PDB entry 7TEA | X-ray diffraction, 2.35 A resolution | chains B and F of the 4 polymer chains in the assembly

Chain B:
Protein: Glutamine synthetase repressor
Source organism: Staphylococcus aureus
UniProt: Q53687 (Q53687_STAAU); residue numbers follow UniProt; this construct covers 1-83
Chain sequence (86 residues; each row starts with the number of its first residue; numbers below 1 keep their minus sign (Gly-2 is residue -2)):
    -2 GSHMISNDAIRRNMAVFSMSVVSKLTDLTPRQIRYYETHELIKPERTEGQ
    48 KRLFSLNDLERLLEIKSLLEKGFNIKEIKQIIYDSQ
Not modelled in the structure: -2 to 5
Construct notes: expression tag (-2 to 0); conflict Glu74 (Gly in Q53687)
From the paper describing this entry:
  - binding site for the 21-nt DNA strand: Arg28, Arg31, Tyr32, Lys48
  - specificity-determining residues: Arg28
  - mutagenesis - K48H (11.6 +/- 0.6 nM), K48R (8.0 +/- 0.6 nM): unchanged binding to the 21-nt DNA strand

Chain F:
Molecule: 21-nt DNA strand
Sequence (21 nucleotides; each row starts with the number of its first residue; numbering starts at 0):
     0 CGTGTCAGATTATCTGACACG

How chain B and chain F interact:
Residue-residue contacts - 15 pairs, chain B then chain F:
  Ser15(B) - DT12(F)  hydrogen bond to the phosphate
  Met16(B) - DT12(F)  phosphate contact
  Met16(B) - DC13(F)  phosphate contact
  Ser17(B) - DT12(F)  hydrogen bond to the phosphate
  Arg28(B) - DA16(F)  base contact
  Arg31(B) - DT12(F)  sugar contact
  Arg31(B) - DC13(F)  salt bridge to the phosphate
  Arg31(B) - DT14(F)  base contact
  Arg43(B) - DC13(F)  phosphate contact
  Arg43(B) - DT14(F)  salt bridge to the phosphate
  Gln47(B) - DC13(F)  sugar contact
  Lys48(B) - DT12(F)  hydrogen bond to the base
  Lys48(B) - DC13(F)  hydrogen bond to the sugar
  Arg49(B) - DC13(F)  salt bridge to the phosphate
  Arg49(B) - DT14(F)  salt bridge to the phosphate
Interface residues without a listed pair, chain F (6 interface residues in all): DA11, DC17

In short:
The interface between chain B and chain F involves 9 residues on one side and 6 on the other; the contacts
include 4 hydrogen bonds and 4 salt bridges. Among the polar pairs are Lys48(B)-DT12(F), Lys48(B)-DC13(F) and
Ser15(B)-DT12(F). The paper reports a binding site for the 21-nt DNA strand at Arg28(B), Arg31(B) and Tyr32(B)
among others; K48H and K48R of chain B leave binding to the 21-nt DNA strand unchanged.
Chain B is Glutamine synthetase repressor (Staphylococcus aureus) and chain F is a 21-nt DNA strand; the
structure, Crystal structure of S. aureus GlnR-DNA complex, was determined by X-ray diffraction, deposited
together with 7TEC, 7TF6, 7TF9, 7TFA, 7TFB and 7TFC.
